9L6Z - chains A and B; structure by X-ray diffraction, 1.80 A resolution.

== Chain A (and B) ==
Name: Large ribosomal subunit protein eL8
Organism: Archaeoglobus fulgidus DSM 4304
Notes: chain B of this document is another copy of the same molecule, construct and numbering; everything in this record applies to it too
UniProt: O29494 (RL7A_ARCFU); residues 2-119 here = UniProt positions 2-119
Sequence (119 residues; row label = number of the first residue in the row):
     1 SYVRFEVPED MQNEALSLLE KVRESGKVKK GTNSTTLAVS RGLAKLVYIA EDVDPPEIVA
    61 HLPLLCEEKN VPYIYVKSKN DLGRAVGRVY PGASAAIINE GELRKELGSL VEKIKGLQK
Construct notes: expression tag (1); engineered mutation Ser34 (Glu in O29494), Leu37 (Lys in O29494), Ser40 (Glu in O29494), Arg88 (Ile in O29494), Val89 (Glu in O29494), Tyr90 (Val in O29494), Gly92 (Cys in O29494)
Ion coordination: Na+: Ser40 (shared with Ser40(B) of chain B)
What the authors report for this chain:
  - self-association interface (contacts with another copy of this molecule): Leu37, Ser40
  - specificity-determining residues: Arg88 (proposed by the authors, not directly observed)

== Chain A / chain B interface ==
Pairs across the interface (20):
  Leu37(A) with Glu68(B)
  Ser40(A) with Leu65(B); Glu68(B); Lys69(B)
  Arg41(A) with Glu68(B), salt bridge
  Pro55(A) with Glu57(B)
  Glu57(A) with Pro55(B); Glu57(B); Ile58(B)
  Ile58(A) with Glu57(B)
  His61(A) with His61(B)
  Leu64(A) with Asn33(B); Thr36(B); Leu37(B), hydrophobic
  Leu65(A) with Thr36(B); Ser40(B)
  Glu68(A) with Leu37(B); Ser40(B); Arg41(B), salt bridge
  Lys69(A) with Ser40(B)
Interface residues without a listed pair, chain A (12 interface residues in all): Thr36
Interface residues without a listed pair, chain B (13 interface residues in all): Ala60

== Summary ==
12 residues of chain A and 13 residues of chain B are in contact, with 2 salt bridges. Its one salt-bridged
contact is Arg41(A)-Glu68(B). From the paper: the specificity determinant Arg88(A); a self-association
interface involving Leu37(A) and Ser40(A).
Both chains are Large ribosomal subunit protein eL8 (Archaeoglobus fulgidus DSM 4304). Entry 9L6Z (Crystal
structure of the L7Ae derivative protein LS12 in RNA-free state) was determined by X-ray diffraction.
